Entry 4QU9 (X-ray diffraction, 1.56 A resolution); this record covers chains A and E.

== Chain A ==
Protein: Caspase-3
From: Homo sapiens
Notes: EC 3.4.22.56
Reference sequence: P42574 (CASP3_HUMAN); numbering as in UniProt (aligned over 1-277)
Amino-acid sequence (279 residues; row label = number of the first residue in the row):
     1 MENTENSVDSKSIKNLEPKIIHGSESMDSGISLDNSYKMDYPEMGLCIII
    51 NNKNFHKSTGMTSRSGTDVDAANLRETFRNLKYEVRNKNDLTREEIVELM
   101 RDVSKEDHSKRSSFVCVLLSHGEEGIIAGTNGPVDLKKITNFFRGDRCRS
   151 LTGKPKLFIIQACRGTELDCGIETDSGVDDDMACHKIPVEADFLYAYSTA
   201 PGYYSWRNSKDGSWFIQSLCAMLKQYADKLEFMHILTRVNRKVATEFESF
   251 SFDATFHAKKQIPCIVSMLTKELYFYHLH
Not modelled in the structure: 1-28, 174-184
Sequence notes: engineered mutation A128 (Phe in P42574); expression tag (278-279)
UniProt features mapped onto this chain:
  - active site: H121, C163
  - modified residue: M1 (N-acetylmethionine), K11 (N6-acetyllysine), S26 (Phosphoserine), C163 (S-nitrosocysteine), R207 (Microbial infection: ADP-riboxanated arginine)
From the paper describing this entry:
  - mutagenesis - F55Y (25-fold), F128A (15-fold), F128A/V266H (20-fold), T140M: decreased catalytic activity
  - mutagenesis - Y195A: unchanged catalytic activity
  - catalytic residues: H121 (citing earlier work)
  - mutagenesis - V266H: abolished catalytic activity (citing earlier work)

== Chain E ==
Protein: Ace-asp-glu-val-asp-chloromethylketone inhibitor
Amino-acid sequence (6 residues; row label = number of the first residue in the row):
     1 XDEVDX
Modified positions: ACE (acetyl group) at position 1; 0QE (chloromethane) at position 6

== Interface between chain A and chain E ==
Residue-residue contacts - 26 pairs, chain A then chain E:
  R64(A) - D5(E)  salt bridge
  S120(A) - D5(E)
  H121(A) - D5(E)  hydrogen bond (side chain-backbone)
  H121(A) - 0QE_6(E)
  G122(A) - D5(E)  hydrogen bond (backbone-backbone)
  Q161(A) - D5(E)  hydrogen bond
  C163(A) - D5(E)  hydrogen bond (side chain-backbone)
  C163(A) - 0QE_6(E)
  Y204(A) - V4(E)  hydrophobic
  S205(A) - V4(E)
  S205(A) - D5(E)  hydrogen bond (backbone-backbone)
  W206(A) - D2(E)
  W206(A) - E3(E)
  W206(A) - V4(E)
  R207(A) - ACE_1(E)
  R207(A) - D2(E)
  R207(A) - E3(E)  salt bridge
  R207(A) - V4(E)  hydrogen bond (side chain-backbone)
  R207(A) - D5(E)  salt bridge
  N208(A) - ACE_1(E)
  N208(A) - D2(E)  hydrogen bond
  S209(A) - ACE_1(E)  hydrogen bond (backbone-backbone)
  W214(A) - D2(E)
  E248(A) - D2(E)
  S249(A) - D2(E)
  F250(A) - D2(E)  hydrogen bond (backbone-side chain)
Interface residues without a listed pair, chain A (20 interface residues in all): S63, S65, A162, F256

== In short ==
The interface between chain A and chain E involves 20 residues on one side and 6 on the other, with 9 hydrogen
bonds and 3 salt bridges. Among the polar pairs are R64(A)-D5(E), R207(A)-E3(E) and R207(A)-D5(E). The paper
reports the catalytic residue H121(A); F55Y, F128A and F128A/V266H of chain A, among others, reduce catalytic
activity; 6 substitutions were tested in all.
Here chain A is Caspase-3 (Homo sapiens) and chain E is Ace-asp-glu-val-asp-chloromethylketone inhibitor.
Entry 4QU9 (Caspase-3 F128A) was determined by X-ray diffraction together with 4QTX, 4QTY, 4QU0, 4QU5, 4QU8,
4QUA and 8 further entries from the same study.
